6NC1 - chain A; structure by X-ray diffraction, 1.60 A resolution.

# Chain A
Molecule: Signal recognition particle receptor FtsY
From: Escherichia coli K-12
UniProt: P10121 (FTSY_ECOLI); numbering as in UniProt (aligned over 196-497)
Amino-acid sequence (303 residues; row label = number of the first residue in the row):
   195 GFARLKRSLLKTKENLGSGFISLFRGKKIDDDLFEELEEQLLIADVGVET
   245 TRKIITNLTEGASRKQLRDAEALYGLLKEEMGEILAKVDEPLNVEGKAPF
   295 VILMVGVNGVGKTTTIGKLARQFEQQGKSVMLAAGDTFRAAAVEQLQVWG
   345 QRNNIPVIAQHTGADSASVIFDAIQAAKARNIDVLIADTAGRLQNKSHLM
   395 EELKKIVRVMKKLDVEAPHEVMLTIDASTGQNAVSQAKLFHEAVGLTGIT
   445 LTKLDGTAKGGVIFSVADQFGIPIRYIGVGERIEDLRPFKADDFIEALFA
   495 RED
Not modelled in the structure: 496-497
Construct notes: expression tag (195)
Ion coordination: Mg2+: Thr-307 (together with GDP)
Residues lining bound ligands: GDP (guanosine-5'-diphosphate): Val-301, Asn-302, Gly-303, Val-304, Gly-305, Lys-306, Thr-307, Thr-308, Thr-446, Lys-447, Asp-449, Gly-472, Val-473, Gly-474
Curated features (UniProtKB/Swiss-Prot):
  - binding site (GTP): Gly-300 to Thr-307, Asp-382 to Arg-386, Thr-446 to Asp-449

# In short
Chain A binds GDP. From UniProt: 17 GTP-binding residues.
Chain A is Signal recognition particle receptor FtsY (Escherichia coli K-12); the structure, FtsY-NG
high-resolution, was determined by X-ray diffraction, deposited together with 6NC4, 6N5I, 6N5J, 6N6N and 6N9B.
